PDB entry 6OJ5 | electron microscopy, 5.20 A resolution (low resolution: residue-level contacts below are approximate; hydrogen-bond / salt-bridge calls are withheld) | chains D and E of the 11 polymer chains in the assembly

Chain D (and E):
Name: Inner capsid protein VP2
Organism: Rotavirus A (strain RVA/Monkey/United States/RRV/1975/G3P5B[3])
Notes: chain E of this document is another copy of the same molecule, construct and numbering; everything in this record applies to it too
UniProtKB: B3F2X3 (B3F2X3_ROTRH); residues 1-887 here = UniProt positions 1-887
Sequence (887 residues; row label = number of the first residue in the row):
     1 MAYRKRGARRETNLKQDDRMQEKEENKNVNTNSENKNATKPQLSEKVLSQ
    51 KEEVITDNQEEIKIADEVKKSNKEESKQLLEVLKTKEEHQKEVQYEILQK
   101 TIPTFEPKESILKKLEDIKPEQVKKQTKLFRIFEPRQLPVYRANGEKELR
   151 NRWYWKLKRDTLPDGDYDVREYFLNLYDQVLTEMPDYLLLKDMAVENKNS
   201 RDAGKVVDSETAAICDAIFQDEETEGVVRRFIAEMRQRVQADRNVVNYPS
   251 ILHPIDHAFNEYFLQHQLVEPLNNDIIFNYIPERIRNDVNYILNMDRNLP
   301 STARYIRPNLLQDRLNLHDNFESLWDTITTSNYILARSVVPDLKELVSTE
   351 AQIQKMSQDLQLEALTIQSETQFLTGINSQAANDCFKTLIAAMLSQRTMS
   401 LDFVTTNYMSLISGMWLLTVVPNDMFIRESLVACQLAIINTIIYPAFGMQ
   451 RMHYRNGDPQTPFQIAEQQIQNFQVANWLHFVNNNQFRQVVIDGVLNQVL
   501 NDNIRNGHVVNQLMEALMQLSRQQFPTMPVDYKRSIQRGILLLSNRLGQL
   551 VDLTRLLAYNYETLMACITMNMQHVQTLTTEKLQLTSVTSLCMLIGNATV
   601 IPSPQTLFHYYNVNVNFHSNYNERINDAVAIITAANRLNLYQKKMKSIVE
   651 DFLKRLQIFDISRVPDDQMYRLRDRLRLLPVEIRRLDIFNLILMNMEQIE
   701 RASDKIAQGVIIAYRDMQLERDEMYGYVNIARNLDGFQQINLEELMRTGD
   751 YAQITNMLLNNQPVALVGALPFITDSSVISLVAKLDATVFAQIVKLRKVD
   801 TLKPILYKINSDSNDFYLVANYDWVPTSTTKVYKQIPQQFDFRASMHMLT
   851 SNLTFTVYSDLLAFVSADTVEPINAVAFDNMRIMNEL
Disordered / not traced: 1-60 (chain E: 1-92)

Chain D / chain E interface:
Residue-residue contacts (49):
  Glu363(D) - Glu363(E)
  Leu365(D) - Leu362(E)
  Leu365(D) - Glu363(E)
  Leu365(D) - Ala364(E)
  Leu365(D) - Leu365(E)
  Thr366(D) - Gln361(E)
  Thr366(D) - Leu362(E)
  Thr366(D) - Glu363(E)
  Ile367(D) - Ser357(E)
  Ile367(D) - Gln358(E)
  Ile367(D) - Gln361(E)
  Gln368(D) - Gln358(E)
  Gln368(D) - Gln361(E)
  Ser369(D) - Gln358(E)
  Ser369(D) - Asp359(E)
  Glu370(D) - Gln361(E)
  Gln372(D) - Gln358(E)
  Thr406(D) - Lys355(E)
  Thr406(D) - Gln358(E)
  Tyr408(D) - Asp359(E)
  Leu436(D) - Leu887(E)
  Phe447(D) - Arg522(E)
  Gly448(D) - Met518(E)
  Gly448(D) - Arg522(E)
  Met449(D) - Met518(E)
  Gln450(D) - Met514(E)
  Gln450(D) - Glu515(E)
  Gln450(D) - Met518(E)
  Gln450(D) - Leu547(E)
  Arg451(D) - Ser544(E)
  Arg451(D) - Asn545(E)
  Arg451(D) - Arg546(E)
  Arg451(D) - Leu547(E)
  Arg451(D) - Gln549(E)
  Met452(D) - Glu886(E)
  His453(D) - Glu886(E)
  Tyr454(D) - Glu886(E)
  Arg455(D) - Met881(E)
  Arg455(D) - Asn885(E)
  Asn456(D) - Asn885(E)
  Asn456(D) - Leu887(E)
  Pro526(D) - Ser521(E)
  Thr527(D) - Ser521(E)
  Met528(D) - Leu541(E)
  Pro529(D) - Gln537(E)
  Pro529(D) - Leu541(E)
  Asp531(D) - Gln361(E)
  Asp531(D) - Arg538(E)
  Arg534(D) - Gln361(E)
Other interface residues (no listed pair), chain D (28 interface residues in all): Asn440
Other interface residues (no listed pair), chain E (29 interface residues in all): Gln354, Gly548, Ile873

Summary:
Chain D and chain E form an interface of 28 and 29 residues respectively.
Chain D and chain E are both Inner capsid protein VP2 (Rotavirus A (strain RVA/Monkey/United
States/RRV/1975/G3P5B[3])); the structure, In situ structure of rotavirus VP1 RNA-dependent RNA polymerase
(TLP_RNA), was determined by electron microscopy, deposited together with 6OJ3, 6OJ4 and 6OJ6.
